4GH4 - chains A and D of the 4 polymer chains in the assembly; structure by X-ray diffraction, 3.00 A resolution.

Chain A:
Name: capsid protein VP1
From: Foot-and-mouth disease virus - type A
UniProt: Q9Q2N8 (Q9Q2N8_9PICO); residues 1-210 here correspond to UniProt positions 440-649 (UniProt number = residue number + 439)
Amino-acid sequence (210 residues; row label = number of the first residue in the row):
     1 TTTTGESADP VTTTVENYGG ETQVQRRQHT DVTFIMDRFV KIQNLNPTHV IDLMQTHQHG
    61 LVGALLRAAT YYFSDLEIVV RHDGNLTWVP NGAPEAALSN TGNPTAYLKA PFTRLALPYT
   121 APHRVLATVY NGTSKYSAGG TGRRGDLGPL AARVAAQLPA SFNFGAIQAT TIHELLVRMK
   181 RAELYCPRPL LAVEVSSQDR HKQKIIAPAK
Unresolved in the structure: 137-155

Chain D:
Name: capsid protein VP4
From: Foot-and-mouth disease virus - type A
Amino-acid sequence (45 residues; each row starts with the number of its first residue; note: 26 numbers in that range are skipped by the numbering (no residue carries them; nothing is unmodelled there)):
    15 SGNTGSIINN YYMQQYQNSM DTQL
    65 NDWFSKLASS AFSGLFGALL A

Interface between chain A and chain D:
Pairs across the interface (30):
  Thr1(A) with Phe76(D); Gly78(D), hydrogen bond (side chain-backbone)
  Thr2(A) with Phe80(D)
  Thr3(A) with Phe76(D)
  Pro10(A) with Leu71(D); Ala75(D); Phe76(D), hydrogen bond (backbone-backbone)
  Val11(A) with Phe76(D)
  Thr12(A) with Ala75(D); Phe76(D), hydrogen bond (backbone-backbone); Ser77(D)
  Asn17(A) with Gly78(D), hydrogen bond (side chain-backbone)
  Thr33(A) with Gly16(D)
  Phe34(A) with Gly16(D); Asn17(D)
  Asp37(A) with Gly16(D); Asn17(D), hydrogen bond (backbone-side chain); Thr18(D)
  Arg38(A) with Asn17(D)
  Phe73(A) with Ser33(D)
  Asp75(A) with Asn32(D), hydrogen bond; Ser33(D), hydrogen bond
  Ala116(A) with Gln31(D)
  Pro118(A) with Ser33(D)
  Arg178(A) with Asn17(D), hydrogen bond (side chain-backbone)
  Lys180(A) with Thr18(D)
  Arg181(A) with Asn32(D); Ser33(D), hydrogen bond; Asp35(D), salt bridge
  Pro187(A) with Phe68(D)
Also at the interface, not in a pair above, chain A (21 interface residues in all): Thr14, Tyr119
Also at the interface, not in a pair above, chain D (16 interface residues in all): Ser15, Leu79

In short:
The interface between chain A and chain D involves 21 residues on one side and 16 on the other; the contacts
include 9 hydrogen bonds and 1 salt bridge. Among the polar pairs are Arg181(A)-Asp35(D), Thr1(A)-Gly78(D) and
Asn17(A)-Gly78(D).
Chain A is capsid protein VP1 and chain D is capsid protein VP4, both from Foot-and-mouth disease virus - type
A; the structure, Crystal Structure of Foot and Mouth Disease Virus A22 Serotype, was determined by X-ray
diffraction.
